7XNI - chains B and G of the 8 polymer chains in the assembly; structure by electron microscopy, 3.50 A resolution.

# Chain B (and G)
Protein: Potassium voltage-gated channel subfamily KQT member 1
Source organism: Homo sapiens
Notes: chain G of this document is another copy of the same molecule, construct and numbering; everything in this record applies to it too
UniProt: P51787 (KCNQ1_HUMAN); numbering as in UniProt (aligned over 1-676)
Chain sequence (692 residues; each row starts with the number of its first residue):
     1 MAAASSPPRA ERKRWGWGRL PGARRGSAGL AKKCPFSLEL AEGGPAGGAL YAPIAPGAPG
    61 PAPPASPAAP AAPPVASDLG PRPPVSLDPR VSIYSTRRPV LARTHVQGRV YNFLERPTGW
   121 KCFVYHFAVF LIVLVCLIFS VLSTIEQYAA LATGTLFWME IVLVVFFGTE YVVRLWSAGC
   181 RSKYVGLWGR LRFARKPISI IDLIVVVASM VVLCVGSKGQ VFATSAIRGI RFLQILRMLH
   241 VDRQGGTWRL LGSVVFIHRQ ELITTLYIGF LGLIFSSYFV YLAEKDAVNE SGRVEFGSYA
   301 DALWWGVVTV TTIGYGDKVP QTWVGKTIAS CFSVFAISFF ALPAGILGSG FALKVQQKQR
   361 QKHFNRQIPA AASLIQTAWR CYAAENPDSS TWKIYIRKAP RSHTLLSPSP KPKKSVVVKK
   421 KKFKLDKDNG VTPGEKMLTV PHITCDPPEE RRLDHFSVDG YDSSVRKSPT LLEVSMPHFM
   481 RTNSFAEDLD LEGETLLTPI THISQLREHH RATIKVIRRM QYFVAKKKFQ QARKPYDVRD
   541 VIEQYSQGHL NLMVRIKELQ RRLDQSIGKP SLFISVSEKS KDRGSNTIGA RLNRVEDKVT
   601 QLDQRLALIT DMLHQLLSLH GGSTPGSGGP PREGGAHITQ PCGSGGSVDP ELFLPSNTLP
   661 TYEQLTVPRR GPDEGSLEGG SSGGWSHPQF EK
Unresolved in the structure: 1-103, 219-222, 397-505, 565-692
Sequence notes: expression tag (677-692)
Curated features (UniProtKB/Swiss-Prot):
  - region: Met-238 to Gly-246 (Interaction with KCNE3), Ala-370 to Tyr-382 (Interaction with CALM), Lys-515 to Phe-529 (Interaction with CALM), Pro-535 to Leu-572 (Interaction with KCNE1 C-terminus), Ile-588 to Leu-616 (Interaction with AKAP9), Gly-589 to His-620 (C-terminal assembly domain (tetramerization))
  - binding site (a 1,2-diacyl-sn-glycero-3-phospho-(1D-myo-inositol-4,5-bisphosphate)): Gln-244
  - modified residue (Phosphoserine): Ser-27, Ser-407, Ser-409
  - glycosylation: Asn-289 (N-linked (GlcNAc...) asparagine)
  - natural variant: Ala-2 (A2V: In LQT1; uncertain significance), Pro-7 (P7S: In LQT1; uncertain significance), Ala-46 (A46T: In LQT1; uncertain significance), Pro-64 to Pro-70 (deletion: In LQT1; uncertain significance), Ser-66 (S66F: In LQT1; uncertain significance), Ala-71 to Pro-73 (deletion: In LQT1), Pro-73 (P73T: In LQT1; uncertain significance), Tyr-111 (Y111C: In LQT1; uncertain significance), Glu-115 (E115G: In LQT1), Pro-117 (P117L: In LQT1; uncertain significance), Cys-122 (C122Y: In LQT1), Phe-127 (F127L: In LQT1; uncertain significance), 163 further natural variant entries in UniProt
  - mutagenesis: Ser-27 (S27A: No phosphorylation by PKA. Decreases delayed rectifier potassium channel activity), Arg-231 (R231A: Strongly inhibits SLC5A3 transporter activity), Val-324 (V324L: Has a voltage-gated potassium channel activity. Inhibition of voltage-gated potassium channel activity by KCNE4), Lys-326 (K326R: Has a voltage-gated potassium channel activity. Disrupts KCNE4-mediated voltage-gated potassium channel activity inhibition), Thr-327 (T327V: Has a voltage-gated potassium channel activity. Disrupts KCNE4-mediated voltage-gated potassium channel activity inhibition), Ile-328 (I328L: Has a voltage-gated potassium channel activity. Inhibition of voltage-gated potassium channel activity by KCNE4), Ser-338 (S338C: Inhibits voltage-gated potassium channel activity), Phe-340 (F340C: Inhibits voltage-gated potassium channel activity), Ile-375 (I375D: Reduced protein expression, probably due to misfolding and proteasomal degradation. No detectable electrophysiological activity. Reduced electrophysiological activity in the presence of KCNE1), Val-516 (V516D: Reduced protein expression, probably due to misfolding and proteasomal degradation. Significantly reduced electrophysiological activity ...), Lys-526 (K526N: Decreased interaction with PIP2 and calmodulin/CALM in the presence of calcium. Insensitive to gating modulation by calcified CALM. Impaired IKS current ...), Lys-527 (K527N: Decreased interaction with PIP2 and calmodulin/CALM in the presence of calcium. Decreased interaction with PIP2 and CALM in the presence of calcium; when associated with N-526 ...), 5 further mutagenesis entries in UniProt
From the paper describing this entry:
  - specificity-determining residues: Leu-266, Phe-335 (by similarity / conservation)

# Interface between chain B and chain G
Residue-residue contacts (51):
  His-258(B) with Val-355(G)
  Gln-260(B) with Gln-244(G), hydrogen bond; Thr-247(G)
  Glu-261(B) with Phe-351(G); Val-355(G)
  Thr-264(B) with Trp-248(G)
  Tyr-267(B) with Met-238(G); Leu-239(G), hydrogen bond (side chain-backbone); Val-241(G), hydrophobic
  Phe-275(B) with Ile-235(G), hydrophobic
  Tyr-278(B) with Arg-228(G), hydrogen bond (side chain-backbone)
  Trp-305(B) with Tyr-315(G), hydrogen bond
  Thr-309(B) with Ile-313(G); Tyr-315(G), hydrogen bond
  Thr-312(B) with Thr-311(G); Thr-312(G)
  Ile-313(B) with Ile-313(G)
  Gly-314(B) with Ile-313(G); Gly-314(G)
  Tyr-315(B) with Tyr-315(G)
  Gly-316(B) with Tyr-315(G)
  Val-319(B) with Tyr-315(G), hydrophobic
  Lys-326(B) with Trp-304(G)
  Ala-329(B) with Trp-304(G), hydrophobic
  Ser-330(B) with Trp-304(G)
  Ile-337(B) with Thr-311(G)
  Ser-338(B) with Ala-344(G)
  Leu-342(B) with Ala-344(G); Leu-347(G), hydrophobic
  Ile-346(B) with Gly-348(G); Phe-351(G), hydrophobic
  Ser-349(B) with Ser-349(G), hydrogen bond
  Leu-353(B) with Leu-353(G), hydrophobic; Gln-356(G)
  Gln-357(B) with Arg-360(G)
  Val-538(B) with Tyr-536(G), hydrophobic
  Ile-542(B) with Tyr-536(G), hydrophobic; Val-541(G), hydrophobic; Gln-544(G)
  Tyr-545(B) with Gln-544(G); Tyr-545(G), hydrogen bond (side chain-backbone); Gly-548(G); His-549(G)
  His-549(B) with Gly-548(G), hydrogen bond (side chain-backbone)
  Leu-552(B) with Leu-552(G), hydrophobic
  Met-553(B) with Arg-555(G), hydrogen bond
  Ile-556(B) with Arg-555(G)
  Lys-557(B) with Arg-555(G)
  Leu-559(B) with Leu-559(G), hydrophobic
  Leu-563(B) with Leu-559(G), hydrophobic; Arg-562(G)
Interface residues without a listed pair, chain B (48 interface residues in all): Ile-257, Ile-263, Ile-268, Ile-274, Glu-290, Lys-318, Ser-333, Ala-341, Gly-345, Gly-350, Arg-539, Val-541, Gln-560
Interface residues without a listed pair, chain G (44 interface residues in all): Arg-231, His-240, Asp-242, Leu-250, Arg-293, Phe-340, Pro-343, Ala-352, Asn-365, Asp-540, Asn-551

# Summary
Chain B and chain G form an interface of 48 and 44 residues respectively, with 9 hydrogen bonds. Polar pairs
include Gln-260(B)/Gln-244(G), Tyr-267(B)/Leu-239(G) and Tyr-278(B)/Arg-228(G). Curated annotation (UniProt)
lists residue binding 1,2-diacyl-sn-glycero-3-phospho-(1D-myo-inositol-4,5-bisphosphate) Gln-244(B) and 17
mutagenesis sites on chain B. From the paper: specificity determinants Leu-266(B) and Phe-335(B).
Chain B and chain G are both Potassium voltage-gated channel subfamily KQT member 1 (Homo sapiens); the
structure, human KCNQ1-CaM in apo state, was determined by electron microscopy, deposited together with 7XNK,
7XNL and 7XNN.
